Entry 8H9L (electron microscopy, 2.61 A resolution); this record covers chains E and O of the 9 polymer chains in the assembly.

== Chain E ==
Protein: ATP synthase subunit beta, mitochondrial
Organism: Homo sapiens
Notes: EC 7.1.2.2
UniProtKB: P06576 (ATPB_HUMAN); residues 1-482 here correspond to UniProt positions 48-529 (UniProt number = residue number + 47)
Amino-acid sequence (482 residues; numbered 1 to 482; the number before each row is that of its first residue):
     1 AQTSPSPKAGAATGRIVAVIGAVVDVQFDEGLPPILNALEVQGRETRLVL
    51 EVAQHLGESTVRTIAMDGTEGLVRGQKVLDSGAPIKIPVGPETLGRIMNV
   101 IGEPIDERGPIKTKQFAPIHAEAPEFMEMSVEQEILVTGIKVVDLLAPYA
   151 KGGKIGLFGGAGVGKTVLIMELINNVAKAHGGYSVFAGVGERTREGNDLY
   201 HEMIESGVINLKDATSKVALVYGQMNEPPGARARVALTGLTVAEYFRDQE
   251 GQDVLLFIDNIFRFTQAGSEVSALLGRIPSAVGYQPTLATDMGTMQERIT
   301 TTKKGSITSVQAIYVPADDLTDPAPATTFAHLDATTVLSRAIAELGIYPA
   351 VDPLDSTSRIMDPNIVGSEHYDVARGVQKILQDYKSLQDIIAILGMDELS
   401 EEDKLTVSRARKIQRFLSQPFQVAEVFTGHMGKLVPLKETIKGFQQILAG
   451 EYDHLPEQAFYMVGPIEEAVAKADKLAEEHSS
Unresolved in the structure: 1-11, 392-399, 476-482
Swiss-Prot annotation at these positions:
  - binding site (ADP): Gly162, Val163, Gly164, Lys165, Thr166, Val167
  - binding site (ATP): Gly162, Gly164, Lys165, Thr166, Val167, Arg192
  - binding site (phosphate): Gly162, Val163, Gly164, Lys165, Thr166
  - binding site (Mg(2+)): Thr166, Glu191
  - modified residue: Lys77 (N6-acetyllysine), Lys86 (N6-acetyllysine), Lys114 (N6-acetyllysine), Lys151 (N6-acetyllysine), Lys212 (N6-acetyllysine), Lys217 (N6-acetyllysine), Thr265 (Phosphothreonine), Ser368 (Phosphoserine), Lys379 (N6-acetyllysine), Ser386 (Phosphoserine), Lys433 (N6-acetyllysine), Lys438 (N6-acetyllysine), Lys475 (N6-acetyllysine), Ser482 (Phosphoserine)
  - glycosylation: Ser59 (O-linked (GlcNAc) serine)

== Chain O ==
Protein: ATP synthase subunit O, mitochondrial
Organism: Homo sapiens
UniProtKB: P48047 (ATPO_HUMAN); residues 1-190 here correspond to UniProt positions 24-213 (UniProt number = residue number + 23)
Amino-acid sequence (190 residues; each row starts with the number of its first residue):
     1 FAKLVRPPVQVYGIEGRYATALYSAASKQNKLEQVEKELLRVAQILKEPK
    51 VAASVLNPYVKRSIKVKSLNDITAKERFSPLTTNLINLLAENGRLSNTQG
   101 VVSAFSTMMSVHRGEVPCTVTSASPLEEATLSELKTVLKSFLSQGQVLKL
   151 EAKTDPSILGGMIVRIGEKYVDMSVKTKIQKLGRAMREIV
Unresolved in the structure: 1, 189-190
Swiss-Prot annotation at these positions:
  - modified residue: Lys31 (N6-acetyllysine), Lys37 (N6-acetyllysine), Lys47 (N6-acetyllysine), Lys50 (N6-acetyllysine), Lys67 (N6-succinyllysine), Lys135 (N6-acetyllysine), Lys139 (N6-acetyllysine), Lys149 (N6-acetyllysine), Lys153 (N6-acetyllysine), Lys169 (N6-acetyllysine), Lys176 (N6-succinyllysine)

== Interface between chain E and chain O ==
Residue-residue contacts - 6 pairs, chain E then chain O:
  Arg15(E) - Gln10(O)
  Gln27(E) - Arg6(O)
  Asp29(E) - Lys3(O)
  Glu30(E) - Lys3(O)
  Glu58(E) - Arg6(O)
  Glu58(E) - Arg17(O)  salt bridge
Also at the interface, not in a pair above, chain E (6 interface residues in all): Ser59

== Overview ==
6 residues of chain E face 4 of chain O across their interface; the contacts include 1 salt bridge. The
salt-bridged pair is Glu58(E)-Arg17(O). UniProt lists 6 ADP-binding residues, 6 ATP-binding residues, 5
phosphate-binding residues and Mg2+-binding residues Thr166(E) and Glu191(E) on chain E.
Here chain E is ATP synthase subunit beta, mitochondrial and chain O is ATP synthase subunit O, mitochondrial,
both from Homo sapiens. Entry 8H9L (Human ATP synthase F1 domain, state 3a) was determined by electron
microscopy together with 8H9E, 8H9I and 8H9P from the same study.
